1AI8 - chains L and H of the 3 polymer chains in the assembly; structure by X-ray diffraction, 1.85 A resolution.

== Chain L ==
Molecule: Alpha-thrombin (small subunit)
From: Homo sapiens
Notes: EC 3.4.21.5
UniProtKB: P00734 (THRB_HUMAN); residues 1-14 here correspond to UniProt positions 336-349 (UniProt number = residue number + 335)
Chain sequence (36 residues; row label = number of the first residue in the row; a row labelled like 14A-14N holds insertion residues (14A, then the next letters in order)):
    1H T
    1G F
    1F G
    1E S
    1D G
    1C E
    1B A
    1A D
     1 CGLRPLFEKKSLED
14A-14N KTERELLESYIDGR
Disordered / not traced: 1H, 1G, 1F, 1E, 1D, 1C, 14L-14N
Curated features (UniProtKB/Swiss-Prot):
  - site: Arg14N (Cleavage)

== Chain H ==
Molecule: Alpha-thrombin (large subunit)
From: Homo sapiens
Notes: EC 3.4.21.5
UniProtKB: P00734 (THRB_HUMAN); the construct lacks a stretch of the UniProt sequence and is renumbered around it, so the offset changes along the chain: 16-37 = UniProt 364-385; 38-60 = UniProt 387-409; 61-77 = UniProt 419-435; 78-97 = UniProt 437-456; 7 more segments
Chain sequence (259 residues; numbered 16 to 247 plus 30 insertion-coded residues; 3 numbers in that range are skipped by the numbering (no residue carries them; nothing is unmodelled there); the number before each row is that of its first residue; a row labelled like 60A-60I holds insertion residues (60A, then the next letters in order)):
    16 IVEGSDAEIGMSPWQVMLFRKS
   37A P
    38 QELLCGASLISDRWVLTAAHCLL
60A-60I YPPWDKNFT
    61 ENDLLVRIGKHSRTRYE
   77A R
    78 NIEKISMLEKIYIHPRYNWR
   97A E
    98 NLDRDIALMKLKKPVAFSDYIHPVCLPDRETA
129A-129C ASL
   130 LQAGYKGRVTGWGNLKET
147A-147F WTANVG
  149E K
   150 GQPSVLQVVNLPIVERPVCKDSTRIRITDNMFCA
  184A G
   184 YKP
186A-186D DEGK
   187 RGDACEGDSGGPFVMKSP
204A-204B FN
   205 NRWYQMGIVSWGE
   219 GC
  221A D
   221 RDGKYGFYTHVFRLKKWIQKVIDQFGE
Disordered / not traced: 147A-147F, 246-247
Disulfide bonds: Cys42-Cys58, Cys168-Cys182, Cys191-Cys220
Small-molecule neighbours: T42 (morpholino-diphenylalanine-methoxypropylboronic acid): His57, Tyr60A, Trp60D, Glu97A, Asn98, Leu99, Ile174, Asp189, Ala190, Cys191, Glu192, Gly193, Asp194, Ser195, Val213, Ser214, Trp215, Gly216, Glu217, Gly219, Cys220, Gly226
Curated features (UniProtKB/Swiss-Prot):
  - region: Ala183 to Val200 (High affinity receptor-binding region which is also known as the TP508 peptide)
  - active site (Charge relay system): His57, Asp102, Ser195
  - glycosylation: Asn60G (N-linked (GlcNAc...) (complex) asparagine)

== Chain L / chain H interface ==
Inter-chain disulfides: Cys1(L)-Cys122(H)
Pairs across the interface - 60 pairs, chain L then chain H:
  Cys1(L) - Pro120(H)
  Cys1(L) - Val121(H)
  Cys1(L) - Cys122(H)  disulfide
  Cys1(L) - Arg206(H)  hydrogen bond (backbone-side chain)
  Asp1A(L) - His119(H)  salt bridge
  Asp1A(L) - Arg206(H)
  Ala1B(L) - Arg206(H)  hydrogen bond (backbone-side chain)
  Gly2(L) - Trp29(H)
  Gly2(L) - Pro120(H)  hydrogen bond (backbone-backbone)
  Gly2(L) - Val121(H)
  Gly2(L) - Cys122(H)  hydrogen bond (backbone-side chain)
  Gly2(L) - Arg206(H)
  Gly2(L) - Trp207(H)  hydrogen bond (backbone-backbone)
  Leu3(L) - His119(H)  hydrogen bond (backbone-side chain)
  Leu3(L) - Asn205(H)
  Leu3(L) - Arg206(H)
  Arg4(L) - Gly25(H)
  Arg4(L) - Met26(H)  hydrogen bond (side chain-backbone)
  Arg4(L) - Pro28(H)
  Arg4(L) - Trp29(H)
  Arg4(L) - Arg137(H)
  Arg4(L) - Trp207(H)
  Pro5(L) - Ser115(H)
  Pro5(L) - Asp116(H)
  Pro5(L) - His119(H)
  Leu6(L) - Ile24(H)
  Leu6(L) - Asp116(H)
  Phe7(L) - Glu23(H)
  Phe7(L) - Ile24(H)
  Phe7(L) - Gly25(H)
  Phe7(L) - Met26(H)  hydrophobic
  Glu8(L) - Lys202(H)  salt bridge
  Glu8(L) - Asn205(H)
  Glu8(L) - Trp207(H)  hydrogen bond
  Asp14(L) - Glu23(H)
  Asp14(L) - Met26(H)
  Asp14(L) - Arg137(H)  salt bridge
  Asp14(L) - Trp207(H)
  Lys14A(L) - Glu23(H)  hydrogen bond (backbone-side chain)
  Thr14B(L) - Arg137(H)  hydrogen bond
  Thr14B(L) - Asn159(H)  hydrogen bond
  Glu14C(L) - Arg137(H)
  Glu14C(L) - Lys202(H)  salt bridge
  Glu14E(L) - Lys135(H)  salt bridge
  Glu14E(L) - Asn159(H)  hydrogen bond
  Glu14E(L) - Tyr184(H)  hydrogen bond
  Leu14F(L) - Lys135(H)
  Leu14F(L) - Gly136(H)
  Leu14F(L) - Asn159(H)
  Leu14F(L) - Trp207(H)  hydrophobic
  Leu14G(L) - Pro204(H)  hydrophobic
  Ser14I(L) - Gly133(H)
  Ser14I(L) - Tyr134(H)
  Ser14I(L) - Lys135(H)  hydrogen bond (side chain-backbone)
  Tyr14J(L) - Tyr134(H)  hydrophobic
  Tyr14J(L) - Lys135(H)  hydrogen bond (side chain-backbone)
  Tyr14J(L) - Met201(H)
  Tyr14J(L) - Lys202(H)
  Tyr14J(L) - Pro204(H)  hydrophobic
  Ile14K(L) - Tyr134(H)  hydrogen bond (backbone-side chain)
Interface residues without a listed pair, chain H (27 interface residues in all): Tyr117, Lys186D

== Overview ==
The interface between chain L and chain H involves 20 residues on one side and 27 on the other, with 1
disulfide bond, 16 hydrogen bonds and 5 salt bridges. Polar contacts include Asp1A(L)-His119(H),
Glu8(L)-Lys202(H) and Glu14E(L)-Lys135(H). Ligands of chain H: compound T42.
Chain L is Alpha-thrombin (small subunit) and chain H is Alpha-thrombin (large subunit), both from Homo
sapiens; the structure, Human alpha-thrombin ternary complex with the exosite inhibitor hirugen and active
site inhibitor PHCH2OCO-D-dpa-pro-borompg, was determined by X-ray diffraction together with 1AIX from the
same study.
